PDB entry 8YNM | electron microscopy, 3.49 A resolution | chains G and N of the 11 polymer chains in the assembly

# Chain G (and N)
Molecule: CASP8 and FADD-like apoptosis regulator subunit p43
Source organism: Homo sapiens
Notes: chain N of this document is another copy of the same molecule, construct and numbering; everything in this record applies to it too
Reference sequence: O15519 (CFLAR_HUMAN); residue numbers follow UniProt; this construct covers 1-181
Chain sequence (181 residues; numbered 1 to 181; the number before each row is that of its first residue):
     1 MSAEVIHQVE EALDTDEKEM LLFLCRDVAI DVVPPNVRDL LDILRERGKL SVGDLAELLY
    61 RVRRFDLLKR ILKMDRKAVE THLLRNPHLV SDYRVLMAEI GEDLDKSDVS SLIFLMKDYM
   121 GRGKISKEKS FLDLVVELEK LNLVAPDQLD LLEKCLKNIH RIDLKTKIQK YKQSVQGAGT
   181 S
Not modelled in the structure: 176-181 (chain N: 31-36, 176-181)

# How chain G and chain N interact
Contacting residue pairs - 10 pairs, chain G then chain N:
  Ala3(G) - Phe114(N)
  Ala3(G) - Leu115(N)
  Glu4(G) - Leu115(N)
  Ile6(G) - Phe114(N)  hydrophobic
  His7(G) - Ser111(N)
  His7(G) - Leu115(N)
  Arg38(G) - Phe114(N)
  Asp42(G) - Phe114(N)
  Asp42(G) - Lys117(N)  salt bridge
  Arg45(G) - Lys117(N)
Interface residues without a listed pair, chain N (6 interface residues in all): Asp118, His160

# Overview
The interface between chain G and chain N involves 7 residues on one side and 6 on the other; the contacts
include 1 salt bridge. Its one salt-bridged contact is Asp42(G)-Lys117(N).
Both chains are CASP8 and FADD-like apoptosis regulator subunit p43 (Homo sapiens). Entry 8YNM (Structure of
the Caspase-8/cFLIP death effector domain assembly) was determined by electron microscopy together with 8YM4,
8YM5, 8YM6, 8YNI, 8YNK, 8YNL and 8YNN from the same study.
